8S7V - chains F and I of the 12 polymer chains in the assembly; structure by electron microscopy, 2.56 A resolution.

Chain F:
Name: Methyl-coenzyme M reductase subunit alpha
Organism: Methanococcus maripaludis
Notes: EC 2.8.4.1
Reference sequence: A0A2L1CBB0 (A0A2L1CBB0_METMI); residues 1-553 here = UniProt positions 1-553
Amino-acid sequence (553 residues; row label = number of the first residue in the row):
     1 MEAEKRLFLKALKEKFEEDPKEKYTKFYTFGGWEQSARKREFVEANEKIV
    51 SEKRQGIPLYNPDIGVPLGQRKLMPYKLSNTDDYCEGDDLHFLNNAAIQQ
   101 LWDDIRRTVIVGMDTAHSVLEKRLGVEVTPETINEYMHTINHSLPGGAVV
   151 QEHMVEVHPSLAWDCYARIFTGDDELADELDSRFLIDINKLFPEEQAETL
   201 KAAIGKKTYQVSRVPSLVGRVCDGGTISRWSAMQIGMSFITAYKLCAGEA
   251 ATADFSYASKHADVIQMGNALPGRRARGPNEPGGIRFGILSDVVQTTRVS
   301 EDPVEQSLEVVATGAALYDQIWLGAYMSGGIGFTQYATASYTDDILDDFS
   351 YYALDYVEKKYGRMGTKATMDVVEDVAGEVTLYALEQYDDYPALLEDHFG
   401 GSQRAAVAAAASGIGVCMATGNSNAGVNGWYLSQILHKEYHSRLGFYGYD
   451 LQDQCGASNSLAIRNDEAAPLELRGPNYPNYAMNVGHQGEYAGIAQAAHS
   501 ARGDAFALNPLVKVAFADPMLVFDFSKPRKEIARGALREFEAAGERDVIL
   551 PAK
Disordered / not traced: 1-5, 31-58
Construct notes: variant Ser51 (Ala in A0A2L1CBB0)
Modified / non-standard residues: His261 (N1-methylated histidine; MHS); Arg275 (5-methyl-arginine; AGM); Gln403 (2-methyl-glutamine; MGN); Gly448 (thioglycin; GL3); Cys455 (S-methylcysteine; SMC)
Metal / ion sites: factor 430 Ni: Gln151 (together with 1-thioethanesulfonic acid)
Residues lining bound ligands:
  - factor 430 (F43), molecule 1: Ala148, Val149, Val150, Gln151, Met154, Met233, Gln234, Met237, Ala247
  - factor 430 (F43), molecule 2: Gly329, Ile331, Gly332, Phe333, Thr334, Gln335, Tyr336, Phe399, Gly400, Gln403, Gly445, Phe446
  - SHT (O-phosphono-N-{(2E)-7-[(2-sulfoethyl)dithio]hept-2-enoyl}-L-threonine): Met327, Ser328, Phe333, Tyr336, Phe446, Tyr447, Met483
  - Coenzyme B (TP7): Arg229, Lys260, His261

Chain I:
Name: Methyl-coenzyme M reductase operon protein C
Organism: Methanococcus maripaludis
Reference sequence: G0H3B1 (G0H3B1_METMI); residues 1-198 here = UniProt positions 1-198
Amino-acid sequence (234 residues; numbered -35 to 198; the number before each row is that of its first residue; numbers below 1 keep their minus sign (Met-35 is residue -35)):
   -35 MSAWSHPQFEKGGGSGGGSGGSAWSHPQFEKSAGSGMPVGRKEQIVDCRA
    15 VMGLGEGGGLAQRGTFAEGLRNDVVVVAMSPGRRHITKPVCEITYGIREA
    65 GIQTSVLVLDAGGGIPSDAPQGSLGSTFGLKPEEAKQVNRHKLCVIHFGN
   115 VKSHIIYKARLFLKYVDIPTIIVCQTPVDMEDFAAIGIKTKNVMPLESKT
   165 EGKIVEIITGVIRGESAPQKKIDEIIESIKKHLG
Disordered / not traced: -35 to 4
Construct notes: initiating methionine (-35); expression tag (-34 to 0)
Metal / ion sites: FeFe cofactor Fe site 1: Cys12, Cys55; FeFe cofactor Fe site 2: His49, His118
Residues lining bound ligands:
  - FeFe cofactor (S5Q), molecule 1: Val10, Cys12, Arg13, Leu24, Ala25, Ala31, Ile50, Thr51, Cys55, Thr58, Arg62, Val70
  - FeFe cofactor (S5Q), molecule 2: Met43, Arg48, His49, Gly76, Gly77, Gly78, His111, Phe112, Gly113, Asn114, Val115, His118, Ile119, Lys122, Arg177

Chain F / chain I interface:
Residue-residue contacts (39; chain F residue first):
  Asn61(F) with Tyr129(I)
  Pro62(F) with Ser81(I)
  Asp63(F) with Gly93(I); Leu94(I), hydrogen bond (backbone-backbone); Leu125(I); Lys128(I), salt bridge; Tyr129(I), hydrogen bond
  Ile64(F) with Gly93(I); Leu94(I); Lys95(I); Pro96(I)
  Gly65(F) with Ala75(I); Thr91(I); Phe92(I); Gly93(I)
  Val66(F) with Ala75(I); Thr91(I), hydrogen bond (backbone-backbone)
  Pro67(F) with Arg27(I); Asp74(I); Ala75(I)
  Leu68(F) with Arg27(I), hydrogen bond (backbone-side chain); Gly89(I); Ser90(I)
  Gly69(F) with Arg27(I)
  Gln70(F) with Leu18(I); Gln26(I), hydrogen bond; Arg27(I), hydrogen bond
  Leu73(F) with Leu18(I), hydrophobic; Pro45(I), hydrophobic; Gly46(I)
  Pro75(F) with Leu18(I); Gly21(I); Gly22(I)
  Tyr84(F) with Gly21(I)
  Glu86(F) with Gly21(I); Gly22(I); Arg47(I)
  Asp88(F) with Arg47(I), salt bridge; Arg48(I), salt bridge
Other interface residues (no listed pair), chain I (24 interface residues in all): Ser44

In short:
The interface between chain F and chain I involves 15 residues on one side and 24 on the other, with 6
hydrogen bonds and 3 salt bridges. Polar contacts include Asp63(F)-Lys128(I), Asp88(F)-Arg47(I) and
Asp88(F)-Arg48(I). Chain F binds compound SHT, Coenzyme B and factor 430.
Here chain F is Methyl-coenzyme M reductase subunit alpha and chain I is Methyl-coenzyme M reductase operon
protein C, both from Methanococcus maripaludis. Entry 8S7V (Methyl-coenzyme M reductase activation complex
binding to the A2 component) was determined by electron microscopy (same publication as 8S7X and 9H1L).
